4U7O - chains A and B; structure by X-ray diffraction, 2.40 A resolution.

Chain A (and B):
Name: Histidine protein kinase sensor protein
Source organism: Lactobacillus plantarum
Notes: chain B of this document is another copy of the same molecule, construct and numbering; everything in this record applies to it too
Reference sequence: C6VIM1 (C6VIM1_LACPJ); numbering as in UniProt (aligned over 370-624)
Amino-acid sequence (277 residues; each row starts with the number of its first residue):
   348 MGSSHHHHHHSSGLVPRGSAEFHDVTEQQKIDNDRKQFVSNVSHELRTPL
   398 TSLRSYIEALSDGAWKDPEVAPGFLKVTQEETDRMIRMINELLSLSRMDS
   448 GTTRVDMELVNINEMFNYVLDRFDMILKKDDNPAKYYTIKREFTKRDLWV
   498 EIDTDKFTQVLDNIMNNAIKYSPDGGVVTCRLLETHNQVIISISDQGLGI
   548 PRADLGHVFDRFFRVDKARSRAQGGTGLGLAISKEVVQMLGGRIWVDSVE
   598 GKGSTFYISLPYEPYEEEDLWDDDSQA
Disordered / not traced: 348-371, 565-569, 611-624 (chain B: 348-383, 444-449, 567-569, 611-624)
Sequence notes: expression tag (348-358, 361-369)
Ligand contacts: amp phosphoramidate (AN2): Asn510, Asn514, Ala515, Tyr518, Asp542, Gly546, Ile547, Val555, Phe560, Arg561, Val562, Asp563, Gly572, Thr573, Gly574, Leu575, Gly576, Leu577, Ala578, Ser601, Phe603
From the paper describing this entry:
  - post-translational modification sites: His391 (citing earlier work)

How chain A and chain B interact:
Residue-residue contacts (52):
  Phe385(A) - Val386(B)  hydrophobic
  Val386(A) - Phe385(B)  hydrophobic
  Val386(A) - Leu440(B)  hydrophobic
  Val389(A) - Val386(B)  hydrophobic
  Ser390(A) - Leu440(B)
  Leu393(A) - Leu393(B)  hydrophobic
  Leu393(A) - Ile436(B)  hydrophobic
  Arg394(A) - Ile433(B)
  Arg394(A) - Asn437(B)  hydrogen bond
  Leu397(A) - Thr429(B)
  Leu397(A) - Met432(B)  hydrophobic
  Leu397(A) - Ile433(B)  hydrophobic
  Leu397(A) - Ile436(B)  hydrophobic
  Leu400(A) - Leu400(B)  hydrophobic
  Arg401(A) - Asp430(B)
  Arg401(A) - Ile433(B)
  Ile404(A) - Leu422(B)
  Ile404(A) - Thr425(B)
  Ile404(A) - Gln426(B)
  Ile404(A) - Thr429(B)
  Leu407(A) - Leu422(B)  hydrophobic
  Ser408(A) - Leu422(B)
  Ser408(A) - Gln426(B)
  Trp412(A) - Trp412(B)
  Trp412(A) - Pro415(B)  hydrophobic
  Trp412(A) - Ala418(B)  hydrophobic
  Trp412(A) - Pro419(B)  hydrophobic
  Trp412(A) - Leu422(B)  hydrophobic
  Pro415(A) - Trp412(B)  hydrophobic
  Ala418(A) - Trp412(B)  hydrophobic
  Pro419(A) - Trp412(B)  hydrophobic
  Leu422(A) - Ile404(B)
  Leu422(A) - Leu407(B)  hydrophobic
  Leu422(A) - Ser408(B)
  Leu422(A) - Trp412(B)  hydrophobic
  Thr425(A) - Ile404(B)
  Gln426(A) - Ile404(B)
  Thr429(A) - Leu397(B)
  Thr429(A) - Leu400(B)
  Thr429(A) - Arg401(B)
  Thr429(A) - Ile404(B)
  Asp430(A) - Arg401(B)
  Ile433(A) - Leu397(B)  hydrophobic
  Ile436(A) - Ser390(B)
  Ile436(A) - Leu393(B)  hydrophobic
  Leu439(A) - Ser390(B)
  Leu440(A) - Arg394(B)
  Leu440(A) - Thr573(B)
  Ser443(A) - Val386(B)
  Ser443(A) - Ser387(B)
  Arg451(A) - Arg561(B)
  Arg451(A) - Asp563(B)  salt bridge
Other interface residues (no listed pair), chain A (34 interface residues in all): Arg382, Thr398, Glu405, Asp414, Met432, Ser447, Thr449
Other interface residues (no listed pair), chain B (32 interface residues in all): Gln384, Val389, Phe559

In short:
The interface between chain A and chain B involves 34 residues on one side and 32 on the other, with 1
hydrogen bond and 1 salt bridge. Polar pairs include Arg451(A)-Asp563(B) and Arg394(A)-Asn437(B). Bound to
chain A: amp phosphoramidate. From the paper: a modification site at His391(A).
Chain A and chain B are both Histidine protein kinase sensor protein (Lactobacillus plantarum); the structure,
Active histidine kinase bound with ATP, was determined by X-ray diffraction, deposited together with 5C93,
4ZKI and 4U7N.
